5DG7 - chains A and T of the 3 polymer chains in the assembly; structure by X-ray diffraction, 2.26 A resolution.

Chain A:
Protein: DNA polymerase eta
Source organism: Homo sapiens
Notes: EC 2.7.7.7
UniProtKB: Q9Y253 (POLH_HUMAN); residue numbers follow UniProt; this construct covers 1-432
Sequence (435 residues; each row starts with the number of its first residue; numbers below 1 keep their minus sign (Gly-2 is residue -2)):
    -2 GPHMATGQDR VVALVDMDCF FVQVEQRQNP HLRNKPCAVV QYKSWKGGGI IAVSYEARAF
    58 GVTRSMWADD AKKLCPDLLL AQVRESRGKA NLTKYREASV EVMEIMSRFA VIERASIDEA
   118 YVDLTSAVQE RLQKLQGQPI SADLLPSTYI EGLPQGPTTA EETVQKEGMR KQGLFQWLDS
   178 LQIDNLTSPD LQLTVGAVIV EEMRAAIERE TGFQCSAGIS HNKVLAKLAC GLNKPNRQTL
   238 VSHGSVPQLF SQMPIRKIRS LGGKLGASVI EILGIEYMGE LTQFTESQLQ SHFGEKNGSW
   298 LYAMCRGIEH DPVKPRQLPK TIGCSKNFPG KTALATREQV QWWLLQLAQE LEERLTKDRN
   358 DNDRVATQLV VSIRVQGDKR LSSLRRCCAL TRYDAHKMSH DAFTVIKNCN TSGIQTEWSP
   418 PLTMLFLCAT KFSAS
Not modelled in the structure: 155-159
Differences from the reference sequence: expression tag (-2 to 0)
Metal / ion sites: Ca2+ site 1: Asp13, Met14, Asp115 (together with dTTP); Ca2+ site 2: Asp13, Asp115, Glu116 (together with dTTP) (shared with 1 residue of chain P)
Ligand contacts: dTTP (TTP): Asp13, Met14, Asp15, Cys16, Phe17, Phe18, Ile48, Ala49, Tyr52, Arg55, Arg61, Ile114, Asp115, Glu116, Lys231
Curated features (UniProtKB/Swiss-Prot):
  - binding site (Mg(2+)): Asp13, Met14, Asp115, Glu116
  - binding site (Mn(2+)): Asp13, Met14, Asp115, Glu116
  - binding site (a 2'-deoxyribonucleoside 5'-triphosphate): Arg61
  - natural variant: Val37 (deletion: In XPV), Leu75 (deletion: In XPV), Arg93 (R93P: In XPV), Arg111 (R111H: In XPV), Thr122 (T122P: In XPV), Gly153 (G153D: In a breast cancer sample), Thr191 (T191P: In XPV), Gly263 (G263V: In XPV), Val266 (V266D: In XPV), Gly295 (G295R: In XPV), Arg361 (R361S: In XPV)
  - mutagenesis: Tyr52 (Y52A/F: Reduces DNA polymerase activity; Y52E: Reduces DNA polymerase activity. Increases fidelity of replication and reduces translesion bypass), Arg61 (R61A: Reduces enzymatic activity by two-thirds), Ser62 (S62G: Increased DNA polymerase activity and translesion bypass compared to wild-type), Ala68 (A68S/V: Severe reduction in thymine dimer translesion bypass), Asn324 to Pro326 (Reduces binding to chromatin and to monoubiquitinated PCNA. Abolishes binding to monoubiquitinated PCNA; when associated with 705-E--H-713 Del)

Chain T:
Molecule: 12-nt DNA strand
Sequence (12 nucleotides; row label = number of the first residue in the row):
     1 CATXATGACG CT
Modified positions: EDA (3-[2-deoxy-ribofuranosyl]-3H-1,3,4,5a,8-pentaaza-as-indacene-5'-monophosphate) at position 4
Ligand contacts: dTTP (TTP): DT3, EDA_4, DA5

Chain A / chain T interface:
Residue-residue contacts (43; chain A residue first):
  Gln38(A) - EDA_4(T)  sugar contact
  Gln38(A) - DA5(T)  sugar contact
  Tyr39(A) - DA5(T)  hydrogen bond to the phosphate
  Trp42(A) - DA2(T)  stacking on the base
  Gly46(A) - DT3(T)  base contact
  Ile47(A) - DT3(T)  hydrogen bond to the base
  Ile48(A) - DT3(T)  base contact
  Arg61(A) - DT3(T)  base contact
  Ser62(A) - DT3(T)  base contact
  Trp64(A) - DA2(T)  phosphate contact
  Trp64(A) - DT3(T)  phosphate contact
  Lys86(A) - DT6(T)  salt bridge to the phosphate
  Ala87(A) - DA5(T)  sugar contact
  Leu89(A) - DA5(T)  phosphate contact
  Leu89(A) - DT6(T)  phosphate contact
  Arg93(A) - DT6(T)  salt bridge to the phosphate
  Arg93(A) - DG7(T)  salt bridge to the phosphate
  Lys311(A) - DC9(T)  salt bridge to the phosphate
  Arg313(A) - DC9(T)  salt bridge to the phosphate
  Pro316(A) - DA8(T)  phosphate contact
  Lys317(A) - DA8(T)  hydrogen bond to the phosphate
  Lys317(A) - DC9(T)  salt bridge to the phosphate
  Thr318(A) - DG7(T)  sugar contact
  Thr318(A) - DA8(T)  hydrogen bond to the phosphate
  Ile319(A) - DG7(T)  phosphate contact
  Gly320(A) - DT6(T)  sugar contact
  Gly320(A) - DG7(T)  hydrogen bond to the phosphate
  Cys321(A) - DT6(T)  phosphate contact
  Ser322(A) - DA5(T)  sugar contact
  Ser322(A) - DT6(T)  hydrogen bond to the phosphate
  Lys323(A) - DA5(T)  phosphate contact
  Asn324(A) - EDA_4(T)  hydrogen bond to the phosphate
  Asn324(A) - DA5(T)  hydrogen bond to the phosphate
  Pro326(A) - DC1(T)  phosphate contact
  Pro326(A) - DA2(T)  sugar contact
  Pro326(A) - EDA_4(T)  phosphate contact
  Gly327(A) - DC1(T)  hydrogen bond to the phosphate
  Gly327(A) - DA2(T)  hydrogen bond to the phosphate
  Thr329(A) - DA2(T)  base contact
  Arg351(A) - DT6(T)  salt bridge to the phosphate
  Arg351(A) - DG7(T)  salt bridge to the phosphate
  Leu378(A) - DT6(T)  base contact
  Met421(A) - DT6(T)  base contact
Also at the interface, not in a pair above, chain A (32 interface residues in all): Leu315, Glu347

Overview:
The interface between chain A and chain T involves 32 residues on one side and 9 on the other; the contacts
include 10 hydrogen bonds, 8 salt bridges and 1 aromatic stacking contact. Polar contacts include
Ile47(A)-DT3(T), Tyr39(A)-DA5(T) and Lys317(A)-DA8(T).
Here chain A is DNA polymerase eta (Homo sapiens) and chain T is a 12-nt DNA strand. Entry 5DG7 (CRYSTAL
STRUCTURE OF HUMAN DNA POLYMERASE ETA INSERTING dTTP ACROSS A DNA TEMPLATE CONTAINING
1,N6-ETHENODEOXYADENOSINE LESION) was determined by X-ray diffraction, deposited together with 5DG8, 5DG9,
5DGA and 5DGB.
